Entry 9FH9 (electron microscopy, 2.50 A resolution); this record covers chains H and J of the 12 polymer chains in the assembly.

Chain H:
Molecule: Histone H2B 1.1
Organism: Xenopus laevis
UniProtKB: P02281 (H2B11_XENLA); residues 1-122 here correspond to UniProt positions 5-126 (UniProt number = residue number + 4)
Chain sequence (123 residues; numbered 0 to 122; the number before each row is that of its first residue; numbering starts at 0):
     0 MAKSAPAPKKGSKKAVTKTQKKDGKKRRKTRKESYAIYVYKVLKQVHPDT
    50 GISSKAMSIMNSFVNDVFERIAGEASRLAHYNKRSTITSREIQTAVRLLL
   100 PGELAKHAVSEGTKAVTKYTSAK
Unresolved in the structure: 0-29, 122
Differences from the reference sequence: initiating methionine (0); conflict Thr29 (Ser33 in P02281)
UniProt features mapped onto this chain:
  - modified residue: Lys2 (N6-acetyllysine), Lys9 (N6-acetyllysine), Ser11 (Phosphoserine), Lys12 (N6-acetyllysine), Lys17 (N6-acetyllysine)
  - glycosylation: Ser109 (O-linked (GlcNAc) serine)
  - cross-link: Lys117 (Glycyl lysine isopeptide (Lys-Gly) (interchain with G-Cter in ubiquitin))

Chain J:
Molecule: 147-nt DNA strand
Organism: Homo sapiens
Sequence (147 nucleotides; each row starts with the number of its first residue; numbers below 1 keep their minus sign (DA-73 is residue -73)):
   -73 ATCGGATGTATATATCTGACACGTGCCTGGAGACTAGGGAGTAATCCCCT
   -23 TGGCGGTTAAAACGCGGGGGACAGCGCGTACGTGCGTTTAAGCGGTGCTA
    27 GAGCTGTCTACGACCAATTGAGCGGCCTCGGCACCGGGATTCTCGAT
Unresolved in the structure: -73, 73

Interface between chain H and chain J:
Pairs across the interface (10; chain H residue first):
  Tyr39(H) with DA-53(J), hydrogen bond to the phosphate
  Ile51(H) with DA-53(J), phosphate contact
  Ser52(H) with DC-54(J), phosphate contact
  Ser53(H) with DC-54(J), hydrogen bond to the phosphate
  Arg83(H) with DA-34(J), phosphate contact; DG-33(J), salt bridge to the phosphate
  Ser84(H) with DG-35(J), phosphate contact; DA-34(J), hydrogen bond to the phosphate
  Thr85(H) with DG-35(J), phosphate contact; DA-34(J), hydrogen bond to the phosphate
Also at the interface, not in a pair above, chain H (10 interface residues in all): Arg30, Gly50, Lys82
Also at the interface, not in a pair above, chain J (7 interface residues in all): DT-46, DG-45

Overview:
10 residues of chain H face 7 of chain J across their interface; the contacts include 4 hydrogen bonds and 1
salt bridge. Polar pairs include Tyr39(H)-DA-53(J), Ser53(H)-DC-54(J) and Ser84(H)-DA-34(J).
Chain H is Histone H2B 1.1 (Xenopus laevis) and chain J is a 147-nt DNA strand (Homo sapiens); the structure,
Structure of CyclinB1 N-terminus bound to the NCP, was determined by electron microscopy (same publication as
9FGQ).
